Entry 8GJ2 (electron microscopy, 2.60 A resolution); this record covers chains D and I of the 10 polymer chains in the assembly.

# Chain D
Molecule: DNA polymerase III subunit tau
Organism: Escherichia coli K-12
Notes: EC 2.7.7.7
UniProtKB: P06710 (DPO3X_ECOLI); residue numbers follow UniProt; this construct covers 1-643
Chain sequence (643 residues; row label = number of the first residue in the row):
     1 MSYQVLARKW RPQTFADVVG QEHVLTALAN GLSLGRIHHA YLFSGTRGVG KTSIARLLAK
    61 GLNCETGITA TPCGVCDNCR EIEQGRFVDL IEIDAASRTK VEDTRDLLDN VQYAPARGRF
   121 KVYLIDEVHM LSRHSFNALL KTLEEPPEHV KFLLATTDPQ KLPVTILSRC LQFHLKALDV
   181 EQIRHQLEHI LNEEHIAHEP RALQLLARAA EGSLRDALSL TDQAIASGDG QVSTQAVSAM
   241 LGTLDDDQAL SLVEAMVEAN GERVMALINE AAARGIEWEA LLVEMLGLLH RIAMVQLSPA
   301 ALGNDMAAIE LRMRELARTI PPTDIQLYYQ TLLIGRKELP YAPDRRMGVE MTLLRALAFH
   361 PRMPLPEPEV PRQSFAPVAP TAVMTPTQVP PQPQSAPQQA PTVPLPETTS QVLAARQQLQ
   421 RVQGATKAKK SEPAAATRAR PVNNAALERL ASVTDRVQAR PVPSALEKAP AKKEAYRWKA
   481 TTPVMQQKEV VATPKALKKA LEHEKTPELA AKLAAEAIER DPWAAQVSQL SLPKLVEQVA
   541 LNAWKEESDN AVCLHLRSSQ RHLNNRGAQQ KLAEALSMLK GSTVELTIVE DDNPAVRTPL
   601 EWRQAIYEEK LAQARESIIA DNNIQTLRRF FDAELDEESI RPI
Not modelled in the structure: 1, 362-643
Metal / ion sites: Mg2+: Thr-52 (together with ADP); Zn2+: Cys-64, Cys-73, Cys-76, Cys-79
Small-molecule neighbours:
  - ADP (adenosine-5'-diphosphate): Ala-7, Arg-8, Trp-10, Arg-11, Pro-12, Asp-17, Val-18, Val-19, Thr-46, Arg-47, Gly-48, Val-49, Gly-50, Lys-51, Thr-52, Ser-53, Gln-186, Leu-214, Arg-215, Leu-218
  - tetrafluoroaluminate (ALF): Arg-47, Gly-48, Lys-51, Thr-52, Glu-127, Arg-215
Swiss-Prot annotation at these positions:
  - binding site (ATP): Gly-45 to Thr-52
  - binding site (Zn(2+)): Cys-64, Cys-73, Cys-76, Cys-79
  - mutagenesis: Gly-118 (G118D: In dnaX2016(Ts); present in both isoforms, unable to grow at 42 degrees Celsius), Glu-601 (E601K: In dnaX36(Ts); present only in isoform tau, unable to grow at 42 degrees Celsius)
What the authors report for this chain:
  - binding site for tetrafluoroaluminate: Arg-169

# Chain I
Molecule: Beta sliding clamp
Organism: Escherichia coli K-12
UniProtKB: P0A988 (DPO3B_ECOLI); residue numbers follow UniProt; this construct covers 1-366
Chain sequence (366 residues; numbered 1 to 366; the number before each row is that of its first residue):
     1 MKFTVEREHL LKPLQQVSGP LGGRPTLPIL GNLLLQVADG TLSLTGTDLE MEMVARVALV
    61 QPHEPGATTV PARKFFDICR GLPEGAEIAV QLEGERMLVR SGRSRFSLST LPAADFPNLD
   121 DWQSEVEFTL PQATMKRLIE ATQFSMAHQD VRYYLNGMLF ETEGEELRTV ATDGHRLAVC
   181 SMPIGQSLPS HSVIVPRKGV IELMRMLDGG DNPLRVQIGS NNIRAHVGDF IFTSKLVDGR
   241 FPDYRRVLPK NPDKHLEAGC DLLKQAFARA AILSNEKFRG VRLYVSENQL KITANNPEQE
   301 EAEEILDVTY SGAEMEIGFN VSYVLDVLNA LKCENVRMML TDSVSSVQIE DAASQSAAYV
   361 VMPMRL
Swiss-Prot annotation at these positions:
  - binding site (DNA): Arg-24, Arg-73, Gln-149, Tyr-153, Tyr-154
  - mutagenesis: Arg-24 (R24A: Mild defect in DNA replication, impaired loading of clamp on DNA, polymerase speed is wild-type. More severe replication defect and very poor clamp loading; when associated with A-149), Gly-66 (G66E: In dnaN159; a temperature- and UV-sensitive mutation, displays altered DNA polymerase usage, chronically induced SOS response; when associated with A-174), Ala-133 (A133T: Reduction of synthesis of beta*, probably due to mutation of its promoter), Met-135 (M135L: 3-fold reduction of synthesis of beta*, probably due to loss of its start codon), Met-146 (M146L: No effect on synthesis of beta*), Gln-149 (Q149A: Mild defect in DNA replication, impaired loading of clamp on DNA, polymerase speed is wild-type. More severe replication defect and very poor clamp loading; when associated with A-24), Tyr-153 to Tyr-154 (Very poor loading of clamp on DNA, polymerase speed is wild-type), Gly-174 (G174A: In dnaN159; a temperature- and UV-sensitive mutation, displays altered DNA polymerase usage, chronically induced SOS response; when associated with A-66), Gln-265 to Leu-366 (In dnaN806; temperature sensitive), Ile-272 to Leu-273 (Monomeric in solution, binds very tightly to subunit delta (holA). The monomer binds tightly to linear and circular DNA. Cannot bind both Pol III and IV simultaneously)

# How chain D and chain I interact
Pairs across the interface (11; chain D residue first):
  Glu-81(D) with Arg-246(I), salt bridge
  Gln-112(D) with Phe-278(I); Met-364(I), hydrogen bond; Arg-365(I), hydrogen bond (backbone-backbone)
  Tyr-113(D) with His-175(I); Tyr-323(I); Pro-363(I); Met-364(I), hydrogen bond
  Ala-114(D) with Val-344(I), hydrophobic
  Arg-117(D) with Arg-246(I)
  His-149(D) with Arg-365(I)
Also at the interface, not in a pair above, chain D (10 interface residues in all): Arg-86, Asp-109, Asn-110, Pro-115
Also at the interface, not in a pair above, chain I (12 interface residues in all): Arg-240, Lys-277, Asn-320, Met-362

# Overview
10 residues of chain D and 12 residues of chain I are in contact; the contacts include 3 hydrogen bonds and 1
salt bridge. Among the polar pairs are Glu-81(D)/Arg-246(I), Gln-112(D)/Met-364(I) and Tyr-113(D)/Met-364(I).
Bound to chain D: ADP and tetrafluoroaluminate. From the paper: a binding site for tetrafluoroaluminate at
Arg-169(D).
Chain D is DNA polymerase III subunit tau and chain I is Beta sliding clamp, both from Escherichia coli K-12;
the structure, E. coli clamp loader with closed clamp on primed template DNA, was determined by electron
microscopy together with 8GIY, 8GIZ, 8GJ0, 8GJ1 and 8GJ3 from the same study.
